PDB entry 6MAF | X-ray diffraction, 3.79 A resolution | chains A and B of the 4 polymer chains in the assembly

# Chain A (and B)
Protein: BbvCI endonuclease subunit 1
Source organism: Brevibacillus brevis
Notes: chain B of this document is another copy of the same molecule, construct and numbering; everything in this record applies to it too
UniProtKB: Q5D6Y5 (Q5D6Y5_BREBE); residues 1-275 here = UniProt positions 1-275
Amino-acid sequence (275 residues; row label = number of the first residue in the row):
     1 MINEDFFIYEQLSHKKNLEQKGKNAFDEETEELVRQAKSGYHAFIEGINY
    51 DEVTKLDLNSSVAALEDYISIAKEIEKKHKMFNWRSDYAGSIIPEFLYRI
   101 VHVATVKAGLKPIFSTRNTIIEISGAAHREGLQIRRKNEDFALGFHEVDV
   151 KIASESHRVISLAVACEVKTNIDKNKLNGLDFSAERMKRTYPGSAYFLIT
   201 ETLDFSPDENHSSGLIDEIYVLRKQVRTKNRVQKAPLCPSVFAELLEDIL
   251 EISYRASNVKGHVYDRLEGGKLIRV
Disordered / not traced: 1-5, 265-275
What the authors report for this chain:
  - catalytic residues: D140, E167, K169
  - mutagenesis - E95A, D140A, K169A, K169E, E218A: abolished catalytic activity
  - mutagenesis - E139A, E147A, D149A, E201A: unchanged catalytic activity
  - mutagenesis - N138A, E155A, E167A: decreased catalytic activity
  - specificity-determining residues: K176
  - specificity-determining residues: R85, D204, R227 (proposed by the authors, not directly observed)

# How chain A and chain B interact
Pairs across the interface (26; chain A residue first):
  R117(A) - P192(B)
  N118(A) - S161(B)  hydrogen bond
  I120(A) - H146(B)
  A126(A) - E147(B)  hydrogen bond (backbone-backbone)
  E130(A) - H146(B)  salt bridge
  E130(A) - E147(B)
  E130(A) - V148(B)  hydrogen bond (side chain-backbone)
  H146(A) - I120(B)
  H146(A) - E130(B)  salt bridge
  E147(A) - A126(B)  hydrogen bond (backbone-backbone)
  E147(A) - E130(B)
  V148(A) - E130(B)  hydrogen bond (backbone-side chain)
  V148(A) - I152(B)  hydrophobic
  D149(A) - I152(B)
  D149(A) - A153(B)  hydrogen bond (backbone-backbone)
  V150(A) - K151(B)
  V150(A) - I152(B)  hydrophobic
  K151(A) - V150(B)
  K151(A) - K151(B)  hydrogen bond (backbone-backbone)
  I152(A) - V148(B)  hydrophobic
  I152(A) - D149(B)
  I152(A) - V150(B)  hydrophobic
  A153(A) - D149(B)  hydrogen bond (backbone-backbone)
  S161(A) - N118(B)  hydrogen bond
  R189(A) - R189(B)
  P192(A) - R117(B)
Interface residues without a listed pair, chain A (20 interface residues in all): T105, I123, A127, G193
Interface residues without a listed pair, chain B (20 interface residues in all): T105, I123, A127, G193

# Summary
Chain A and chain B each contribute 20 residues to their interface; the contacts include 9 hydrogen bonds and
2 salt bridges. Polar pairs include E130(A)-H146(B), N118(A)-S161(B) and E130(A)-V148(B). The paper reports
catalytic residues D140(A), E167(A) and K169(A); E95A, D140A and K169A of chain A, among others, abolish
catalytic activity; 12 substitutions were tested in all.
Chain A and chain B are both BbvCI endonuclease subunit 1 (Brevibacillus brevis); the structure, native BbvCI
A2B2 tetramer at low resolution, was determined by X-ray diffraction (same publication as 6EG7 and 6MAG).
